6UQ2 - chains N and A of the 13 polymer chains in the assembly; structure by X-ray diffraction, 3.20 A resolution.

== Chain N ==
Molecule: Non-template strand DNA
Sequence (18 nucleotides; numbered 1 to 18; the number before each row is that of its first residue):
     1 TCAGCGAGAG AGAGAAGG
Disordered / not traced: 1, 17-18

== Chain A ==
Molecule: DNA-directed RNA polymerase II subunit RPB1
From: Saccharomyces cerevisiae (strain ATCC 204508 / S288c)
Notes: EC 2.7.7.6
UniProtKB: P04050 (RPB1_YEAST); residues 1-1733 here = UniProt positions 1-1733
Chain sequence (1733 residues; each row starts with the number of its first residue):
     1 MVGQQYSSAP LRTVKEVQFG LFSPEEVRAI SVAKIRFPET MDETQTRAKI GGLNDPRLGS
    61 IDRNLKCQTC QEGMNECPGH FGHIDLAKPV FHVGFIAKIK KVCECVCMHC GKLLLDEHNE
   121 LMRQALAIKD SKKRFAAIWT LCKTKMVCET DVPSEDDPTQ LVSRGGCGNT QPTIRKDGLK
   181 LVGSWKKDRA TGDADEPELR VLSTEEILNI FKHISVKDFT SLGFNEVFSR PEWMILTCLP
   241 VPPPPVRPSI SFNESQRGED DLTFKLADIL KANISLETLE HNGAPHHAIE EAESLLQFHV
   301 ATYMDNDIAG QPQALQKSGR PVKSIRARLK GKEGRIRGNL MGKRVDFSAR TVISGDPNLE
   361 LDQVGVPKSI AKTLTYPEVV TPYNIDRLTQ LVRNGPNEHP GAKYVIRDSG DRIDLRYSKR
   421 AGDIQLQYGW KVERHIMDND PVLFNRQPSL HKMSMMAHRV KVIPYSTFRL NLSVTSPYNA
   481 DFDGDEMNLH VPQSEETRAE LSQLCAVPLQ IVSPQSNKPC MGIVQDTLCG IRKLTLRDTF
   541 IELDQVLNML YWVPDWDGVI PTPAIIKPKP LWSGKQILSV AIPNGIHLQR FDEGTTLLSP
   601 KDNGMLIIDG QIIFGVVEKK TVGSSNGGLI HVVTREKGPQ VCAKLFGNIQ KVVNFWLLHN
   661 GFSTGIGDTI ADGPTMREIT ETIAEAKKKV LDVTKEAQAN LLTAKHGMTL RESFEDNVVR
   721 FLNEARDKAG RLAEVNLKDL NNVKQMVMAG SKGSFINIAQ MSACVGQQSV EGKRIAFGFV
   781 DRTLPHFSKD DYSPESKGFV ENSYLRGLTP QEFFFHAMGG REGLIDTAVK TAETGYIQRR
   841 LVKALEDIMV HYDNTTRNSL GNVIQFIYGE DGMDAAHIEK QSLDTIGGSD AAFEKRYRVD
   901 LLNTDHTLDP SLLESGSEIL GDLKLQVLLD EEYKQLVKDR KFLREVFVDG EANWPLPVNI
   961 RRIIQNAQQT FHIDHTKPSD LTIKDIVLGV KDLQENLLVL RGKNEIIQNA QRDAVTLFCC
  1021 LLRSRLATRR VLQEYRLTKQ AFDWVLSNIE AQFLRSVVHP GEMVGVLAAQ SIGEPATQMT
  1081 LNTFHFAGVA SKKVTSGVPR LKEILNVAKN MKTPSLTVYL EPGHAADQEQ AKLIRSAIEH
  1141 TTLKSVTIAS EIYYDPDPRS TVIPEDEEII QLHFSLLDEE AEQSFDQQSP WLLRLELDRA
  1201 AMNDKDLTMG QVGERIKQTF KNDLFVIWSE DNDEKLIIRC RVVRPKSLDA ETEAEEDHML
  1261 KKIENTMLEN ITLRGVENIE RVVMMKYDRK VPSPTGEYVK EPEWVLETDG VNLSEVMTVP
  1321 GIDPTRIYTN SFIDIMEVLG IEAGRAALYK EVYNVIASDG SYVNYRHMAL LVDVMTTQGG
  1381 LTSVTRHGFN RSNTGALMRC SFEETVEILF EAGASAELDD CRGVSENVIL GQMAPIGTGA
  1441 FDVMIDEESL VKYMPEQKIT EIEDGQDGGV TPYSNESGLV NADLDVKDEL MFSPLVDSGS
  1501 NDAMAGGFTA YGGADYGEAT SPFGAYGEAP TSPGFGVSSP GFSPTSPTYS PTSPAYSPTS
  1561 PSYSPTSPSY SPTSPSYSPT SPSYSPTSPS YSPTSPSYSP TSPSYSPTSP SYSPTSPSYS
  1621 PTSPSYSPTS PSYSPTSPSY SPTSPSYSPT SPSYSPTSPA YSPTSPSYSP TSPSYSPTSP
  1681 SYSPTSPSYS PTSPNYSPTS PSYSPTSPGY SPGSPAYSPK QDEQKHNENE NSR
Disordered / not traced: 1-2, 154-160, 187-198, 250-256, 1082-1091, 1177-1187, 1244-1256, 1447-1733
Ion coordination: Zn2+ site 1: Cys67, Cys70, Cys77, His80; Zn2+ site 2: Cys107, Cys110, Cys167; Mg2+: Asp483, Asp485 (shared with 1 residue of chain R)
UniProt features mapped onto this chain:
  - region: Pro248 to Asp260 (Lid loop), Asn306 to Lys323 (Rudder loop), Pro810 to Glu822 (Bridging helix)
  - binding site (Zn(2+)): Cys67, Cys70, Cys77, His80, Cys107, Cys110, Cys148, Cys167
  - binding site (Mg(2+)): Asp481, Asp483, Asp485
  - modified residue: Thr1471 (Phosphothreonine)
  - cross-link (Glycyl lysine isopeptide (Lys-Gly)): Lys695 (interchain with G-Cter in ubiquitin), Lys1246 (interchain with G-Cter in ubiquitin), Lys1350 (interchain with G-Cter in ubiquitin)
  - natural variant: Ser1653 to Pro1659 (deletion: In strain: A364A)
  - mutagenesis: Lys1246 (K1246R: Impairs ubiquitination during transcription stress)

== Chain N / chain A interface ==
Pairs across the interface (9; chain N residue first):
  DA3(N) - Asn1110(A)  phosphate contact
  DG4(N) - Lys1109(A)  phosphate contact
  DG4(N) - Asn1110(A)  phosphate contact
  DC5(N) - Lys1109(A)  salt bridge to the phosphate
  DC5(N) - His1387(A)  sugar contact
  DG6(N) - Arg1391(A)  salt bridge to the phosphate
  DA7(N) - Lys101(A)  salt bridge to the phosphate
  DG8(N) - Lys100(A)  salt bridge to the phosphate
  DG8(N) - Lys143(A)  salt bridge to the phosphate
Also at the interface, not in a pair above, chain A (10 interface residues in all): Trp139, Val1107, Ala1108

== Overview ==
6 residues of chain N and 10 residues of chain A are in contact; the contacts include 5 salt bridges. Polar
pairs include DC5(N)-Lys1109(A), DG6(N)-Arg1391(A) and DA7(N)-Lys101(A). Curated annotation (UniProt) lists 8
Zn2+-binding residues, 3 Mg2+-binding residues and one mutagenesis site on chain A.
Chain N is Non-template strand DNA and chain A is DNA-directed RNA polymerase II subunit RPB1 (Saccharomyces
cerevisiae (strain ATCC 204508 / S288c)); the structure, RNA polymerase II elongation complex with dG in state
1, was determined by X-ray diffraction together with 6UPX, 6UPY, 6UPZ, 6UQ0, 6UQ1 and 6UQ3 from the same
study.
